PDB entry 6YGH | electron microscopy, 3.70 A resolution | chains B and D of the 6 polymer chains in the assembly

== Chain B (and D) ==
Protein: Capsid protein
Organism: Hepatitis B virus duck/DHBV-16
Notes: chain D of this document is another copy of the same molecule, construct and numbering; everything in this record applies to it too
UniProt: P0C6J7 (CAPSD_DHBV1); residue numbers follow UniProt; this construct covers 1-262
Amino-acid sequence (262 residues; row label = number of the first residue in the row):
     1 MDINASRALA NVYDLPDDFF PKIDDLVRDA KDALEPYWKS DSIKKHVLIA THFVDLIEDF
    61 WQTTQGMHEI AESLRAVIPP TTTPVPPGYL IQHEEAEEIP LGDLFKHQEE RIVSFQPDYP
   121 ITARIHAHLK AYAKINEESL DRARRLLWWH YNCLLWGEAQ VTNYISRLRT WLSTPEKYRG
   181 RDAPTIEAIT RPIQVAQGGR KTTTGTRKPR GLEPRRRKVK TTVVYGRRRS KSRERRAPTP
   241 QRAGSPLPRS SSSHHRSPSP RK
Not modelled in the structure: 1, 194-262 (chain D: 194-262)
Curated features (UniProtKB/Swiss-Prot):
  - region: H254 to P260 (RNA binding)
  - motif: R215 to R233 (Bipartite nuclear localization signal)
  - modified residue (Phosphoserine): S232, S245
From the paper describing this entry:
  - mutagenesis - E109R, R124E, R124Q: decreased stability
  - mutagenesis - E109R/R124E, E110R, R124K: unchanged stability

== How chain B and chain D interact ==
Contacting residue pairs - 22 pairs, chain B then chain D:
  A159(B) - T190(D)
  A159(B) - P192(D)
  N163(B) - A188(D)
  N163(B) - I189(D)
  N163(B) - T190(D)  hydrogen bond (side chain-backbone)
  S166(B) - A188(D)
  P175(B) - D18(D)
  P175(B) - F19(D)
  K177(B) - W171(D)
  Y178(B) - P16(D)
  Y178(B) - D18(D)
  Y178(B) - F19(D)  hydrophobic
  Y178(B) - W171(D)  hydrophobic
  Y178(B) - L172(D)  hydrophobic
  Y178(B) - A183(D)
  R179(B) - A183(D)
  G180(B) - A183(D)
  R181(B) - E176(D)  salt bridge
  R181(B) - G180(D)
  R181(B) - R181(D)  hydrogen bond (backbone-side chain)
  D182(B) - R181(D)
  D182(B) - D182(D)
Other interface residues (no listed pair), chain B (12 interface residues in all): N4, R7
Other interface residues (no listed pair), chain D (19 interface residues in all): Y151, L155, L168, R179, R191

== In short ==
12 residues of chain B face 19 of chain D across their interface; the contacts include 2 hydrogen bonds and 1
salt bridge. Polar contacts include R181(B)-E176(D), N163(B)-T190(D) and R181(B)-R181(D). From the paper:
E109R, R124E and R124Q of chain B reduce stability; E109R/R124E, E110R and R124K of chain B leave stability
unchanged.
Both chains are Capsid protein (Hepatitis B virus duck/DHBV-16). Entry 6YGH (Duck hepatitis B virus capsid)
was determined by electron microscopy (same publication as 6YGI).
